Entry 5HWW (X-ray diffraction, 2.00 A resolution); this record covers chains A and B.

[Chain A (and B)]
Molecule: Sensor histidine kinase TodS
Source organism: Pseudomonas putida (strain F1 / ATCC 700007)
Notes: EC 2.7.13.3; fragment: pas1; chain B of this document is another copy of the same molecule, construct and numbering; everything in this record applies to it too
Reference sequence: A5W4E3 (TODS_PSEP1); numbering as in UniProt (aligned over 43-168)
Sequence (130 residues; each row starts with the number of its first residue):
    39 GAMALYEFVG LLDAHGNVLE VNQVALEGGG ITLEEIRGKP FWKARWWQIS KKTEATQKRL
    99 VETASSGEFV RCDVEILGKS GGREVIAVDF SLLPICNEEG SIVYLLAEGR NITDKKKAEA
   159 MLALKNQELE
Unresolved in the structure: 167-168 (chain B: 39-40, 155-168)
Differences from the reference sequence: expression tag (39-42)
Residues lining bound ligands: 1,2,4-trimethylbenzene (XBZ): Phe46, Val47, Gly48, Val59, Ala63, Phe79, Trp84, Trp85, Ile114, Phe128, Ala145, Glu146, Gly147
What the authors report for this chain:
  - conformationally variable residues (order/disorder transition, side-chain flip): Phe46, Arg148, Lys155
  - contacts within the chain: Glu146-Arg148 (salt bridge)
  - binding site for 1,2,4-trimethylbenzene: Phe46
  - mutagenesis - I114V: unchanged signaling in response to toluene
  - mutagenesis - I114V (1.5-fold): increased binding to m-xylene
  - specificity-determining residues: Ile114
  - mutagenesis - V47L, L49D, L131D, E146A, R148A, R148M: abolished signaling in response to toluene
  - mutagenesis - V126A: unchanged signaling in response to 100 mum toluene
  - mutagenesis - I114V: increased signaling in response to m-xylene
  - mutagenesis - I114V: unchanged signaling in response to styrene

[Interface between chain A and chain B]
Contacting residue pairs (28):
  Tyr44(A) with Leu57(B); Glu58(B), hydrogen bond; Arg75(B), hydrogen bond; Tyr142(B)
  Val47(A) with Glu58(B)
  Leu49(A) with Tyr44(B)
  Leu57(A) with Tyr44(B)
  Glu58(A) with Tyr44(B), hydrogen bond; Val47(B); Asn60(B)
  Asn60(A) with Glu58(B)
  Arg75(A) with Leu43(B)
  Phe107(A) with Cys134(B); Asn135(B); Glu136(B)
  Leu131(A) with Ile133(B), hydrophobic
  Ile133(A) with Ile133(B), hydrophobic
  Cys134(A) with Phe107(B); Leu131(B)
  Asn135(A) with Phe107(B)
  Glu136(A) with Phe107(B)
  Tyr142(A) with Tyr44(B); Leu144(B), hydrophobic; Glu146(B), hydrogen bond; Arg148(B)
  Leu144(A) with Tyr142(B), hydrophobic
  Glu146(A) with Tyr142(B), hydrogen bond
  Arg148(A) with Tyr142(B)
Interface residues without a listed pair, chain A (19 interface residues in all): Met41, Val141
Interface residues without a listed pair, chain B (20 interface residues in all): Leu49, Arg109, Val141

[Summary]
The interface between chain A and chain B involves 19 residues on one side and 20 on the other, with 5
hydrogen bonds. Polar pairs include Tyr44(A)-Glu58(B), Tyr44(A)-Arg75(B) and Tyr142(A)-Glu146(B). The paper
reports a binding site for 1,2,4-trimethylbenzene at Phe46(A); V47L, L49D and L131D of chain A, among others,
abolish signaling in response to toluene; 8 substitutions were tested in all.
Chain A and chain B are both Sensor histidine kinase TodS (Pseudomonas putida (strain F1 / ATCC 700007)); the
structure, Crystal structure of PAS1 complexed with 1,2,4-TMB, was determined by X-ray diffraction, deposited
together with 5HWV.
